PDB entry 6P0U | X-ray diffraction, 3.30 A resolution | chains B and D of the 6 polymer chains in the assembly

[Chain B]
Name: DNA-binding protein Fis
Organism: Escherichia coli
Reference sequence: P0A6R3 (FIS_ECOLI); numbering as in UniProt (aligned over 1-98)
Chain sequence (98 residues; row label = number of the first residue in the row):
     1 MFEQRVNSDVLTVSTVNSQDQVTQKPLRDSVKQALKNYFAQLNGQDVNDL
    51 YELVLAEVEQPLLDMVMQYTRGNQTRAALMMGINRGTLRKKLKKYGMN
Not modelled in the structure: 1-8, 16-21
Curated features (UniProtKB/Swiss-Prot):
  - DNA-binding region: Gln74 to Lys93 (H-T-H motif)
  - region: Asn17 to Gly44 (Required for the stimulation of HIN-mediated recombination)

[Chain D]
Molecule: DNA (27-mer), fx1-2
Sequence (27 nucleotides; numbered 1 to 27; the number before each row is that of its first residue):
     1 AATGTAGTCTGTTAAAAACACAACATT

[Interface between chain B and chain D]
Residue-residue contacts - 8 pairs, chain B then chain D:
  Gly82(B) - DA17(D)  phosphate contact
  Ile83(B) - DA17(D)  phosphate contact
  Asn84(B) - DA17(D)  hydrogen bond to the phosphate
  Asn84(B) - DA18(D)  base contact
  Arg85(B) - DA20(D)  base contact
  Thr87(B) - DA16(D)  sugar contact
  Thr87(B) - DA17(D)  hydrogen bond to the phosphate
  Lys91(B) - DA16(D)  salt bridge to the phosphate

[In short]
6 residues of chain B and 4 residues of chain D are in contact; the contacts include 2 hydrogen bonds and 1
salt bridge. Among the polar pairs are Asn84(B)-DA17(D), Thr87(B)-DA17(D) and Lys91(B)-DA16(D).
Here chain B is DNA-binding protein Fis (Escherichia coli) and chain D is DNA (27-mer), fx1-2. Entry 6P0U
(Crystal structure of ternary DNA complex " FX(1-2)-2Xis" containing E. coli Fis and phage lambda Xis) was
determined by X-ray diffraction (same publication as 6P0S and 6P0T).
